8EH1 - chains A and B; structure by X-ray diffraction, 2.00 A resolution.

== Chain A (and B) ==
Molecule: Engineered tyrosine synthase (TmTyrS1)
Organism: Thermotoga maritima
Notes: EC 4.2.1.20; chain B of this document is another copy of the same molecule, construct and numbering; everything in this record applies to it too
UniProt: P50909 (TRPB1_THEMA); numbering as in UniProt (aligned over 1-389)
Sequence (397 residues; row label = number of the first residue in the row):
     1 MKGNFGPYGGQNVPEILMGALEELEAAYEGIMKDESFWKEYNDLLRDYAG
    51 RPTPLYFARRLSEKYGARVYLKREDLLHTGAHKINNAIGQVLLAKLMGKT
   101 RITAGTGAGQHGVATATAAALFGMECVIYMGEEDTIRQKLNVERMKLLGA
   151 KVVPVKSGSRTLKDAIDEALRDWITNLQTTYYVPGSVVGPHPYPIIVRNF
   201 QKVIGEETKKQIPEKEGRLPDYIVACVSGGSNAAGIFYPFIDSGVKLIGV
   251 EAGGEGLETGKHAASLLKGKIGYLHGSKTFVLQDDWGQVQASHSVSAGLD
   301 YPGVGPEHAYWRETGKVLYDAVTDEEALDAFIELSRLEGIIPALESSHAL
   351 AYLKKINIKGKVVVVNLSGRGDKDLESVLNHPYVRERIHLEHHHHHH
Disordered / not traced: 1-2, 386-397 (chain B: 1, 386-397)
Differences from the reference sequence: engineered mutation N4 (Tyr in P50909), N12 (Tyr in P50909), G19 (Pro in P50909), G30 (Glu in P50909), Y41 (Phe in P50909), V69 (Ile in P50909), L96 (Lys in P50909), T103 (Ile in P50909), G105 (Glu in P50909), L140 (Pro in P50909), D167 (Asn in P50909), P184 (Ile in P50909), P213 (Leu in P50909), S228 (Gly in P50909), A291 (Val in P50909), S292 (Thr in P50909), P302 (Ser in P50909), H389 (Arg in P50909); expression tag (390-397)
Bound ions: K+: A263, S265, Y301, G303
Ligand contacts:
  - 0JO (2-{[(E)-{3-hydroxy-2-methyl-5-[(phosphonooxy)methyl]pyridin-4-yl}methylidene]amino}prop-2-enoic acid): A81, H82, K83, T106, G107, A108, G109, Q110, H111, L162, G185, S186, C226, V227, S228, G229, G230, S231, N232, A297, G298, L299, A343, E345, S368, G369
  - quinolin-4-ol (ES1): G105, T106, H111, L162, I166, Y182, P184, G185, S186, V188, G229, Y301

== Interface between chain A and chain B ==
Residue-residue contacts (76; chain A residue first):
  R46(A) - P54(B)
  D47(A) - P54(B)
  D47(A) - L55(B)
  D47(A) - Y56(B)
  D47(A) - R73(B)  hydrogen bond (backbone-side chain)
  D47(A) - K215(B)  salt bridge
  Y48(A) - Y56(B)
  Y48(A) - R73(B)  hydrogen bond (backbone-side chain)
  Y48(A) - E338(B)  hydrogen bond (side chain-backbone)
  Y48(A) - G339(B)  hydrogen bond (side chain-backbone)
  Y48(A) - I340(B)  hydrophobic
  G50(A) - L76(B)
  P54(A) - R46(B)
  P54(A) - D47(B)
  L55(A) - D47(B)
  Y56(A) - D47(B)
  Y56(A) - Y48(B)
  Y56(A) - L121(B)
  R60(A) - A120(B)  hydrogen bond (side chain-backbone)
  R60(A) - L121(B)
  R60(A) - G123(B)
  R73(A) - D47(B)  hydrogen bond (side chain-backbone)
  R73(A) - Y48(B)  hydrogen bond (side chain-backbone)
  R73(A) - H78(B)
  L76(A) - G50(B)
  L76(A) - L76(B)
  L76(A) - H78(B)
  H78(A) - R73(B)  hydrogen bond
  H78(A) - L76(B)
  H78(A) - G339(B)  hydrogen bond (side chain-backbone)
  H78(A) - I340(B)
  T117(A) - G339(B)
  A120(A) - R60(B)  hydrogen bond (backbone-side chain)
  A120(A) - R336(B)
  A120(A) - L337(B)
  L121(A) - Y56(B)
  L121(A) - R60(B)  hydrogen bond (backbone-side chain)
  L121(A) - E338(B)
  G123(A) - R60(B)
  R144(A) - D372(B)  salt bridge
  R144(A) - L375(B)
  L147(A) - F331(B)  hydrophobic
  L147(A) - S335(B)
  L147(A) - I341(B)  hydrophobic
  L147(A) - L375(B)  hydrophobic
  L148(A) - S335(B)
  L148(A) - G339(B)
  K215(A) - R46(B)
  K215(A) - D47(B)  salt bridge
  F331(A) - L147(B)  hydrophobic
  S335(A) - A120(B)
  S335(A) - L147(B)
  S335(A) - L148(B)
  R336(A) - A120(B)
  R336(A) - K146(B)
  R336(A) - L147(B)  hydrogen bond (side chain-backbone)
  R336(A) - L148(B)
  R336(A) - G149(B)
  L337(A) - A120(B)
  E338(A) - Y48(B)  hydrogen bond (backbone-side chain)
  E338(A) - L121(B)
  G339(A) - Y48(B)  hydrogen bond (backbone-side chain)
  G339(A) - H78(B)  hydrogen bond (backbone-side chain)
  G339(A) - T117(B)
  G339(A) - A120(B)
  G339(A) - L148(B)
  I340(A) - Y48(B)  hydrophobic
  I340(A) - H78(B)
  I341(A) - R144(B)
  R370(A) - R370(B)
  D372(A) - R144(B)  salt bridge
  D372(A) - R370(B)  salt bridge
  L375(A) - L140(B)  hydrophobic
  L375(A) - R144(B)
  L375(A) - L147(B)  hydrophobic
  L379(A) - L147(B)  hydrophobic
Interface residues without a listed pair, chain A (38 interface residues in all): L44, A49, R59, L77, F122, E143, I332
Interface residues without a listed pair, chain B (38 interface residues in all): A49, D75, L77, E143, I332

== Overview ==
Chain A and chain B each contribute 38 residues to their interface, with 15 hydrogen bonds and 5 salt bridges.
Polar pairs include D47(A)-K215(B), R144(A)-D372(B) and D372(A)-R370(B). Ligands of chain A: compound 0JO and
quinolin-4-ol.
Both chains are Engineered tyrosine synthase (TmTyrS1) (Thermotoga maritima). Entry 8EH1 (Engineered tyrosine
synthase (TmTyrS1) derived from T. maritima TrpB with Ser bound as the amino-acrylate intermediate ...) was
determined by X-ray diffraction, deposited together with 8EGY and 8EGZ.
